Entry 5LZH (X-ray diffraction, 1.13 A resolution); this record covers chains C and D of the 5 polymer chains in the assembly.

== Chain C ==
Molecule: Cholera enterotoxin B subunit
Source organism: Vibrio cholerae
UniProtKB: Q57193 (Q57193_VIBCL); residues 1-103 here correspond to UniProt positions 22-124 (UniProt number = residue number + 21)
Amino-acid sequence (103 residues; numbered 1 to 103; the number before each row is that of its first residue):
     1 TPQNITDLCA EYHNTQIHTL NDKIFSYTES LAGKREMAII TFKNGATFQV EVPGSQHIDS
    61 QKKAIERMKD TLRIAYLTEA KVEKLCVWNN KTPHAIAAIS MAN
Cystine bridges: C9-C86

== Chain D ==
Molecule: Cholera enterotoxin B subunit
Source organism: Vibrio cholerae
UniProtKB: Q57193 (Q57193_VIBCL); residues 1-103 here correspond to UniProt positions 22-124 (UniProt number = residue number + 21)
Amino-acid sequence (103 residues; each row starts with the number of its first residue):
     1 TPQNITDLCA EYHNTQIHTL NDKIFSYTES LAGKREMAII TFKNGATFQV EVPGSQHIDS
    61 QKKAIERMKD TLRIAYLTEA KVEKLCVWNN KTPHAIAAIS MAN
Modified positions: C9 (S-oxy cysteine; CSX); C86 (S-oxy cysteine; CSX)
Cystine bridges: C9-C86
What the authors report for this chain:
  - binding site for the ligand 7BN: E11, H13, N14, E51, Q61, N90, K91

== How chain C and chain D interact ==
Pairs across the interface (60; chain C residue first):
  T1(C) with M37(D); Q49(D); T92(D); P93(D)
  P2(C) with R35(D); M37(D), hydrophobic; I39(D); P93(D)
  Q3(C) with I39(D); T47(D); T92(D); P93(D)
  I5(C) with T28(D)
  L8(C) with S30(D); M37(D), hydrophobic
  E11(C) with R35(D), salt bridge
  Y12(C) with A32(D); G33(D), hydrogen bond (side chain-backbone); R35(D)
  I58(C) with G33(D); K34(D)
  S60(C) with E36(D), hydrogen bond
  Q61(C) with L31(D), hydrogen bond (side chain-backbone); A32(D); G33(D); E36(D)
  A64(C) with L31(D), hydrophobic
  R67(C) with Y27(D), hydrogen bond; E29(D), salt bridge; E66(D), salt bridge; K69(D), hydrogen bond (side chain-backbone); D70(D), salt bridge; R73(D)
  M68(C) with E29(D), hydrogen bond (backbone-side chain); L31(D), hydrophobic
  D70(C) with R73(D)
  T71(C) with E29(D), hydrogen bond; R73(D), hydrogen bond
  I74(C) with L77(D), hydrophobic
  T78(C) with L77(D)
  A80(C) with L77(D), hydrophobic
  W88(C) with L31(D), hydrophobic; A32(D), hydrophobic
  I96(C) with L31(D)
  A97(C) with S30(D); L31(D), hydrogen bond (backbone-backbone); A32(D)
  A98(C) with E29(D); S30(D)
  I99(C) with Y27(D); T28(D); E29(D), hydrogen bond (backbone-backbone)
  S100(C) with Y27(D); T28(D)
  M101(C) with S26(D); Y27(D), hydrogen bond (backbone-backbone); Y76(D)
  A102(C) with F25(D); Y76(D), hydrogen bond (backbone-side chain)
  N103(C) with Y76(D), hydrogen bond (backbone-side chain)
Interface residues without a listed pair, chain C (31 interface residues in all): N4, V50, K63, I65

== Summary ==
31 residues of chain C face 24 of chain D across their interface; the contacts include 13 hydrogen bonds and 4
salt bridges. Among the polar pairs are E11(C)-R35(D), R67(C)-E29(D) and R67(C)-E66(D). The paper reports a
binding site for the ligand 7BN at E11(D), H13(D) and N14(D) among others.
Here chain C is Cholera enterotoxin B subunit and chain D is Cholera enterotoxin B subunit, both from Vibrio
cholerae. Entry 5LZH (Cholera toxin classical B-pentamer in complex with inhibitor PC262) was determined by
X-ray diffraction, deposited together with 5LZG, 5LZI and 5LZJ.
